Entry 9H90 (electron microscopy, 2.80 A resolution); this record covers chains a and D of the 18 polymer chains in the assembly.

Chain a:
Molecule: 16S ribosomal RNA
Source organism: Vibrio natriegens
Sequence (1544 nucleotides; each row starts with the number of its first residue):
     1 AAAUUGAAGAGUUUGAUCAUGGCUCAGAUUGAACGCUGGCGGCAGGCCUA
    51 ACACAUGCAAGUCGAGCGGAAACGAGUUAUCUGAACCUUCGGGGAACGAU
   101 AACGGCGUCGAGCGGCGGACGGGUGAGUAAUGCCUAGGAAAUUGCCCUGA
   151 UGUGGGGGAUAACCAUUGGAAACGAUGGCUAAUACCGCAUGAUGCCUACG
   201 GGCCAAAGAGGGGGACCUUCGGGCCUCUCGCGUCAGGAUAUGCCUAGGUG
   251 GGAUUAGCUAGUUGGUGAGGUAAGGGCUCACCAAGGCGACGAUCCCUAGC
   301 UGGUCUGAGAGGAUGAUCAGCCACACUGGAACUGAGACACGGUCCAGACU
   351 CCUACGGGAGGCAGCAGUGGGGAAUAUUGCACAAUGGGCGCAAGCCUGAU
   401 GCAGCCAUGCCGCGUGUGUGAAGAAGGCCUUCGGGUUGUAAAGCACUUUC
   451 AGUCGUGAGGAAGGUAGUGUAGUUAAUAGCUGCAUUAUUUGACGUUAGCG
   501 ACAGAAGAAGCACCGGCUAACUCCGUGCCAGCAGCCGCGGUAAUACGGAG
   551 GGUGCGAGCGUUAAUCGGAAUUACUGGGCGUAAAGCGCAUGCAGGUGGUU
   601 UGUUAAGUCAGAUGUGAAAGCCCGGGGCUCAACCUCGGAAUAGCAUUUGA
   651 AACUGGCAGACUAGAGUACUGUAGAGGGGGGUAGAAUUUCAGGUGUAGCG
   701 GUGAAAUGCGUAGAGAUCUGAAGGAAUACCGGUGGCGAAGGCGGCCCCCU
   751 GGACAGAUACUGACACUCAGAUGCGAAAGCGUGGGGAGCAAACAGGAUUA
   801 GAUACCCUGGUAGUCCACGCCGUAAACGAUGUCUACUUGGAGGUUGUGGC
   851 CUUGAGCCGUGGCUUUCGGAGCUAACGCGUUAAGUAGACCGCCUGGGGAG
   901 UACGGUCGCAAGAUUAAAACUCAAAUGAAUUGACGGGGGCCCGCACAAGC
   951 GGUGGAGCAUGUGGUUUAAUUCGAUGCAACGCGAAGAACCUUACCUACUC
  1001 UUGACAUCCAGAGAACUUUUCAGAGAUGAAUUGGUGCCUUCGGGAACUCU
  1051 GAGACAGGUGCUGCAUGGCUGUCGUCAGCUCGUGUUGUGAAAUGUUGGGU
  1101 UAAGUCCCGCAACGAGCGCAACCCUUAUCCUUGUUUGCCAGCGAGUAAUG
  1151 UCGGGAACUCCAGGGAGACUGCCGGUGAUAAACCGGAGGAAGGUGGGGAU
  1201 GACGUCAAGUCAUCAUGGCCCUUACGAGUAGGGCUACACACGUGCUACAA
  1251 UGGCGCAUACAGAGGGCGGCCAACUUGCGAAAGUGAGCGAAUCCCAAAAA
  1301 GUGCGUCGUAGUCCGGAUUGGAGUCUGCAACUCGACUCCAUGAAGUCGGA
  1351 AUCGCUAGUAAUCGUGGAUCAGAAUGCCACGGUGAAUACGUUCCCGGGCC
  1401 UUGUACACACCGCCCGUCACACCAUGGGAGUGGGCUGCAAAAGAAGUAGG
  1451 UAGUUUAACCUUCGGGGGGACGCUUACCACUUUGUGGUUCAUGACUGGGG
  1501 UGAAGUCGUAACAAGGUAGCGCUAGGGGAACCUGGCGCUGGAUC
Disordered / not traced: 73-107
Small-molecule neighbours: spectinomycin (SCM): C1073, G1074, C1076, G1078, C1079, A1202, C1203, G1204, U1205, G1397, G1398, C1399

Chain D:
Protein: 30S ribosomal protein S14
Source organism: Vibrio natriegens
UniProt: A0AAN0Y0L1 (A0AAN0Y0L1_VIBNA); residue numbers follow UniProt; this construct covers 1-101
Sequence (101 residues; row label = number of the first residue in the row):
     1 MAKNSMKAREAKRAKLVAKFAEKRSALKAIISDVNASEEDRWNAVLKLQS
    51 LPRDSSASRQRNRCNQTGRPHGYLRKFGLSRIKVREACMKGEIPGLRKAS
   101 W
Disordered / not traced: 1

Interface between chain a and chain D:
Pairs across the interface (89; chain a residue first):
  G983(a) with Arg69(D), hydrogen bond to the sugar; Arg81(D), hydrogen bond to the phosphate
  A984(a) with Arg69(D), salt bridge to the phosphate; His71(D), hydrogen bond to the sugar; Gly72(D), phosphate contact; Arg81(D), salt bridge to the phosphate
  A985(a) with Gly72(D), sugar contact
  G986(a) with His71(D), salt bridge to the phosphate; Gly72(D), hydrogen bond to the phosphate
  A987(a) with Arg61(D), salt bridge to the phosphate; His71(D), salt bridge to the phosphate
  C989(a) with Arg53(D), sugar contact; Ser58(D), hydrogen bond to the base; Arg59(D), hydrogen bond to the sugar
  C990(a) with Arg13(D), hydrogen bond to the phosphate; Ser58(D), base contact; Arg59(D), hydrogen bond to the sugar
  U991(a) with Met6(D), phosphate contact; Arg9(D), salt bridge to the phosphate; Glu10(D), sugar contact; Arg13(D), salt bridge to the phosphate; Arg61(D), hydrogen bond to the sugar; Arg63(D), hydrogen bond to the phosphate; Pro70(D), sugar contact
  U992(a) with Met6(D), phosphate contact; Arg63(D), salt bridge to the phosphate; Pro70(D), phosphate contact
  A993(a) with Met6(D), phosphate contact; Arg9(D), salt bridge to the phosphate
  A1004(a) with Asn4(D), base contact; Ser5(D), base contact; Ala8(D), sugar contact
  C1005(a) with Asn4(D), hydrogen bond to the sugar; Ala8(D), sugar contact
  U1017(a) with Lys19(D), salt bridge to the phosphate
  G1057(a) with Asn4(D), phosphate contact
  G1058(a) with Lys3(D), phosphate contact; Asn4(D), hydrogen bond to the phosphate
  U1059(a) with Ala2(D), base contact; Lys3(D), sugar contact; Pro70(D), base contact
  G1060(a) with Lys3(D), salt bridge to the phosphate
  C1069(a) with Arg85(D), hydrogen bond to the phosphate
  U1070(a) with Arg85(D), salt bridge to the phosphate
  C1124(a) with Ser100(D), hydrogen bond to the sugar
  U1125(a) with Ser100(D), sugar contact; Trp101(D), hydrogen bond to the sugar
  G1197(a) with Trp101(D), hydrogen bond to the base
  G1198(a) with Ser100(D), hydrogen bond to the base; Trp101(D), sugar contact
  A1199(a) with Lys98(D), phosphate contact; Ser100(D), sugar contact
  U1200(a) with Lys98(D), salt bridge to the phosphate
  U1213(a) with Thr67(D), hydrogen bond to the sugar; Arg69(D), hydrogen bond to the sugar; Ile82(D), base contact; Lys83(D), hydrogen bond to the base
  C1214(a) with Ala2(D), hydrogen bond to the phosphate; Thr67(D), sugar contact
  A1227(a) with Lys3(D), salt bridge to the phosphate; Ser5(D), hydrogen bond to the phosphate
  G1228(a) with Ser5(D), phosphate contact; Arg9(D), salt bridge to the phosphate
  U1229(a) with Arg9(D), salt bridge to the phosphate
  A1230(a) with Arg53(D), phosphate contact
  G1231(a) with Arg53(D), salt bridge to the phosphate
  G1268(a) with Val17(D), base contact; Ala57(D), base contact
  G1283(a) with Val34(D), phosphate contact
  G1327(a) with Lys28(D), salt bridge to the phosphate; Ser56(D), hydrogen bond to the phosphate; Ser58(D), sugar contact
  C1328(a) with Arg24(D), salt bridge to the phosphate; Lys28(D), salt bridge to the phosphate; Leu48(D), sugar contact; Arg53(D), hydrogen bond to the base; Ser56(D), hydrogen bond to the phosphate; Arg59(D), base contact
  A1368(a) with Leu74(D), sugar contact
  U1369(a) with Tyr73(D), sugar contact; Leu74(D), phosphate contact; Arg75(D), hydrogen bond to the phosphate
  C1370(a) with Asn62(D), hydrogen bond to the phosphate; Tyr73(D), phosphate contact; Arg75(D), salt bridge to the phosphate
  A1371(a) with Ser58(D), base contact; Arg75(D), salt bridge to the phosphate
  A1379(a) with Trp101(D), phosphate contact
  C1380(a) with Trp101(D), hydrogen bond to the phosphate
Also at the interface, not in a pair above, chain a (46 interface residues in all): U1027, G1068, A1282, A1329
Also at the interface, not in a pair above, chain D (46 interface residues in all): Lys12, Ser32, Gln49, Asp54, Gln60, Lys76, Glu86, Arg97

Summary:
Chain a and chain D each contribute 46 residues to their interface; the contacts include 28 hydrogen bonds and
22 salt bridges. Among the polar pairs are C989(a)-Ser58(D), G1197(a)-Trp101(D) and G1198(a)-Ser100(D). Chain
a binds spectinomycin.
Chain a is 16S ribosomal RNA and chain D is 30S ribosomal protein S14, both from Vibrio natriegens; the
structure, Cryo-EM structure of the Vibrio natrigens 30S ribosomal subunit in complex with spectinomycin, was
determined by electron microscopy.
